PDB entry 9PFG | electron microscopy, 3.58 A resolution | chains D and H of the 10 polymer chains in the assembly

Chain D:
Name: Syntaxin-1A
Organism: Rattus norvegicus
UniProt: P32851 (STX1A_RAT); residues 191-267 here = UniProt positions 191-267
Chain sequence (78 residues; row label = number of the first residue in the row):
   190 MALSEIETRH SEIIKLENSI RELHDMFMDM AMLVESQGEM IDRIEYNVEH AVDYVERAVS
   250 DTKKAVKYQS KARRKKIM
Unresolved in the structure: 190, 259-267
Sequence notes: initiating methionine (190)
UniProt features mapped onto this chain:
  - site: Lys253, Ala254 (Microbial infection: Cleavage)
  - cross-link (Glycyl lysine isopeptide (Lys-Gly)): Lys252 (interchain with G-Cter in SUMO), Lys253 (interchain with G-Cter in SUMO), Lys256 (interchain with G-Cter in SUMO)

Chain H:
Name: Alpha-soluble NSF attachment protein
Organism: Rattus norvegicus
UniProt: P54921 (SNAA_RAT); numbering as in UniProt (aligned over 1-295)
Chain sequence (296 residues; numbered 0 to 295; the number before each row is that of its first residue; numbering starts at 0):
     0 GMDTSGKQAE AMALLAEAER KVKNSQSFFS GLFGGSSKIE EACEIYARAA NMFKMAKNWS
    60 AAGNAFCQAA QLHLQLQSKH DAATCFVDAG NAFKKADPQE AINCLMRAIE IYTDMGRFTI
   120 AAKHHISIAE IYETELVDVE KAIAHYEQSA DYYKGEESNS SANKCLLKVA GYAAQLEQYQ
   180 KAIDIYEQVG TSAMDSPLLK YSAKDYFFKA ALCHFCIDML NAKLAVQKYE ELFPAFSDSR
   240 ECKLMKKLLE AHEEQNVDSY TESVKEYDSI SRLDQWLTTM LLRIKKTIQG DEEDLR
Unresolved in the structure: 27-34, 292-295
Sequence notes: expression tag (0)

Chain D / chain H interface:
Pairs across the interface - 8 pairs, chain D then chain H:
  Glu234(D) - Lys122(H)  salt bridge
  Tyr235(D) - Lys122(H)
  Glu238(D) - Ile119(H)
  Asp242(D) - His79(H)  salt bridge
  Asp242(D) - Met114(H)
  Tyr243(D) - His79(H)
  Tyr243(D) - Asp80(H)  hydrogen bond
  Arg246(D) - His79(H)
Other interface residues (no listed pair), chain D (7 interface residues in all): His239
Other interface residues (no listed pair), chain H (8 interface residues in all): Arg116, Thr118, His123

In short:
7 residues of chain D face 8 of chain H across their interface, with 1 hydrogen bond and 2 salt bridges. Among
the polar pairs are Glu234(D)-Lys122(H), Asp242(D)-His79(H) and Tyr243(D)-Asp80(H).
Here chain D is Syntaxin-1A and chain H is Alpha-soluble NSF attachment protein, both from Rattus norvegicus.
Entry 9PFG (Min22bin20S complex (NSF-alphaSNAP-2:2 syntaxin-1a H3:SNAP-25 SN1), 4:2:2 alphaSNAP-syntaxin-1a
H3-SNAP-25 SN1 subcomplex local refinement, non-hydrolyzing, class 28) was determined by electron microscopy,
deposited together with 9OJR, 9OJU, 9OJZ, 9OK3, 9OK5, 9OKC and 17 further entries.
